1YNJ - chains C and D of the 6 polymer chains in the assembly; structure by X-ray diffraction, 3.20 A resolution.

== Chain C ==
Name: DNA-directed RNA polymerase beta chain
Source organism: Thermus aquaticus
Notes: EC 2.7.7.6
UniProt: Q9KWU7 (RPOB_THEAQ); residue numbers follow UniProt; this construct covers 1-1119
Chain sequence (1119 residues; numbered 1 to 1119; the number before each row is that of its first residue):
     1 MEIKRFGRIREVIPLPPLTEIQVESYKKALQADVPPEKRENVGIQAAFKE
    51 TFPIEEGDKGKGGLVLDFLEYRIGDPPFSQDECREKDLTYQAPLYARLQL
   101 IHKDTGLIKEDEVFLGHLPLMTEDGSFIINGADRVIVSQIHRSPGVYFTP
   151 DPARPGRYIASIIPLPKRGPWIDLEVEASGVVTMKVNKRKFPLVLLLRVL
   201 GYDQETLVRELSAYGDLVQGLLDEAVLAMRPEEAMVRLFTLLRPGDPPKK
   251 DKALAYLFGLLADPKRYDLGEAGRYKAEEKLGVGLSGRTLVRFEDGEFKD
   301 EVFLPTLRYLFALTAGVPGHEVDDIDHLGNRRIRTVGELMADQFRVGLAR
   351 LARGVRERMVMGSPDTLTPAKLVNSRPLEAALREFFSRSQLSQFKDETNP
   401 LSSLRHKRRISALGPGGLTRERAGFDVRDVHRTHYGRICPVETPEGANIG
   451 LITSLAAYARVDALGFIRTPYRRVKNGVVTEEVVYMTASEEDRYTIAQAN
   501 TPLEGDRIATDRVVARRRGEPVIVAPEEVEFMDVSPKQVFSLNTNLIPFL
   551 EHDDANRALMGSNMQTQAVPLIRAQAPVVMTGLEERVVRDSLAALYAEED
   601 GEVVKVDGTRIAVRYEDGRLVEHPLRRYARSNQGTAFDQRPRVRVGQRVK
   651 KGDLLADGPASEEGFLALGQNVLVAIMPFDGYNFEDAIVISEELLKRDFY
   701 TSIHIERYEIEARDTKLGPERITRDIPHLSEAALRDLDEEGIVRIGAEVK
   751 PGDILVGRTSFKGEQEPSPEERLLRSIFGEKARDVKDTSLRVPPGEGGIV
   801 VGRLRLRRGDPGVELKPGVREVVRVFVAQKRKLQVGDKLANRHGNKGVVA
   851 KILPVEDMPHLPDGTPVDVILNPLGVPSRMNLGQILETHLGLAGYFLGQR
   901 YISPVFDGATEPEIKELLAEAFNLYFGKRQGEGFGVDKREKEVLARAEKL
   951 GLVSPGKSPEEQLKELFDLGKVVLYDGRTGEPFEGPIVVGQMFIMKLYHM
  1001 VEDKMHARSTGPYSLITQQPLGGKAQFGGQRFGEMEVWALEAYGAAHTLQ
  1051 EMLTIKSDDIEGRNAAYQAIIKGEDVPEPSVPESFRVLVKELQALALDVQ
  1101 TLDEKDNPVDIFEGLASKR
Disordered / not traced: 1115-1119
Ligand contacts: sorangicin a (SRN): R134, V137, Q390, L391, S392, Q393, F394, D396, R405, H406, R409, S411, L413, G414, P444, N448, I452, T566, Q633

== Chain D ==
Name: DNA-directed RNA polymerase beta' chain
Source organism: Thermus aquaticus
Notes: EC 2.7.7.6
UniProt: Q9KWU6 (RPOC_THEAQ); numbering as in UniProt (aligned over 1-1524)
Chain sequence (1524 residues; row label = number of the first residue in the row):
     1 MKKEVRKVRIALASPEKIRSWSYGEVEKPETINYRTLKPERDGLFDERIF
    51 GPIKDYECACGKYKRQRFEGKVCERCGVEVTRSIVRRYRMGHIELATPAA
   101 HIWFVKDVPSKIGTLLDLSATELEQVLYFNKYIVLDPKGAVLDGVPVEKR
   151 QLLTDEEYRELRYGKQETYPLPAGVDALVKDGEEVVKGQELAPGVVSRMD
   201 GVALYRFPRRVRVDYLRKERAALRIPLSAWVEKEAYRPGEVLAELSEPYL
   251 FRAEESGVVELKDLAEGHLIYLRQEEEVVARYFLPAGMTPLVVEGEIVEV
   301 GQPLAEGKGLLRLPRHMTAKEVEAEEEGDSVHLTLFLEWTEPKDYKVAPH
   351 MNVIVPEGAKVQAGEKIVAAIDPEEEVIAEAEGVVHLHEPASILVVKARV
   401 YPFEDDVEVTTGDRVAPGDVLADGGKVKSEIYGRVEVDLVRNVVRVVESY
   451 DIDARMGAEAIQELLKELDLEKLERELLEEMKHPSRARRAKARKRLEVVR
   501 AFLDSGNRPEWMILEAVPVLPPDLRPMVQVDGGRFATSDLNDLYRRLINR
   551 NNRLKKLLAQGAPEIIIRNEKRMLQEAVDAVIDNGRRGSPVTNPGSERPL
   601 RSLTDILSGKQGRFRQNLLGKRVDYSGRSVIVVGPQLKLHQCGLPKRMAL
   651 ELFKPFLLKKMEEKAFAPNVKAARRMLERQRDIKDEVWDALEEVIHGKVV
   701 LLNRAPTLHRLGIQAFQPVLVEGQSIQLHPLVCEAFNADFDGDQMAVHVP
   751 LSSFAQAEARIQMLSAHNLLSPASGEPLAKPSRDIILGLYYITQVRKEKK
   801 GAGMAFATPEEALAAYERGEVALNAPIVVAGRETSVGRLKFVFANPDEAL
   851 LAVAHGLLDLQDVVTVRYLGRRLETSPGRILFARIVGEAVGDEKVAQELI
   901 QMDVPQEKNSLKDLVYQAFLRLGMEKTARLLDALKYYGFTLSTTSGITIG
   951 IDDAVIPEEKQRYLEEADRKLRQIEQAYEMGFLTDRERYDQVIQLWTETT
  1001 EKVTQAVFKNFEENYPFNPLYVMAQSGARGNPQQIRQLCGMRGLMQKPSG
  1051 ETFEVPVRSSFREGLTVLEYFISSHGARKGGADTALRTADSGYLTRKLVD
  1101 VAHEIVVREADCGTTNYISVPLFQMDEVTRTLRLRKRSDIESGLYGRVLA
  1151 REVEALGRRLEEGRYLSLEDVHFLIKAAEAGEVREVPVRSPLTCQTRYGV
  1201 CQKCYGYDLSMARPVSIGEAVGVVAAESIGEPGTQLTMRTFHTGGVAVGT
  1251 DITQGLPRVIELFEARRPKAKAVISEIDGVVRIEEGEDRLSVFVESEGFS
  1301 KEYKLPKDARLLVKDGDYVEAGQPLTRGAIDPHQLLEAKGPEAVERYLVD
  1351 EIQKVYRAQGVKLHDKHIEIVVRQMLKYVEVTDPGDSRLLEGQVLEKWDV
  1401 EALNERLIAEGKVPVAWKPLLMGVTKSALSTKSWLSAASFQNTTHVLTEA
  1451 AIAGKKDELIGLKENVILGRLIPAGTGSDFVRFTQVVDQRTLKAIEEARK
  1501 EAVEAKEKEAPRRPVRREQPGKGL
Disordered / not traced: 1-2, 1241-1524
Ion coordination: Zn2+ site 1: C58, C60, C73, C76; Zn2+ site 2: C1112, C1194, C1201
UniProt features mapped onto this chain:
  - binding site (Zn(2+)): C58, C60, C73, C76, C1112, C1194, C1201, C1204
  - binding site (Mg(2+)): D739, D741, D743

== How chain C and chain D interact ==
Pairs across the interface (339; chain C residue first):
  F425(C) - A1082(D)  hydrophobic
  R428(C) - R1078(D)  hydrogen bond (backbone-side chain)
  D429(C) - K1079(D)
  V430(C) - S1074(D)
  V430(C) - H1075(D)
  V430(C) - R1078(D)
  Y435(C) - F1071(D)
  C439(C) - R1078(D)
  P440(C) - F1071(D)  hydrophobic
  P440(C) - S1074(D)
  P440(C) - R1078(D)  hydrogen bond (backbone-side chain)
  T443(C) - R1078(D)
  E445(C) - G1081(D)
  G446(C) - A1085(D)
  A447(C) - A1085(D)
  I449(C) - G1081(D)
  I449(C) - A1085(D)  hydrophobic
  Q498(C) - L1068(D)
  N500(C) - V1067(D)
  R516(C) - L1068(D)
  P521(C) - F1053(D)
  P521(C) - V1055(D)
  P521(C) - L1068(D)  hydrophobic
  P521(C) - I1072(D)  hydrophobic
  P536(C) - V1067(D)  hydrophobic
  V539(C) - V1067(D)  hydrophobic
  V539(C) - F1071(D)  hydrophobic
  F540(C) - V1067(D)  hydrophobic
  F540(C) - Y1070(D)  hydrophobic
  L550(C) - Y1070(D)
  E551(C) - L1065(D)
  H552(C) - F1061(D)  hydrogen bond (side chain-backbone)
  H552(C) - R1062(D)  hydrogen bond (side chain-backbone)
  H552(C) - E1063(D)
  H552(C) - G1064(D)
  D553(C) - F1061(D)
  D553(C) - Y1070(D)  hydrogen bond (backbone-side chain)
  D554(C) - R1042(D)  salt bridge
  D554(C) - F1061(D)
  D554(C) - Y1070(D)
  A555(C) - Y1070(D)  hydrogen bond (backbone-side chain)
  A555(C) - A1077(D)  hydrophobic
  A558(C) - Y1070(D)
  I676(C) - T948(D)
  M677(C) - I947(D)
  P678(C) - S942(D)
  P678(C) - T943(D)
  P678(C) - I947(D)
  F679(C) - T943(D)  hydrogen bond (backbone-side chain)
  D680(C) - P635(D)
  D680(C) - F939(D)
  D680(C) - T940(D)  hydrogen bond (side chain-backbone)
  D680(C) - T943(D)  hydrogen bond
  G681(C) - V633(D)
  G681(C) - P635(D)
  G681(C) - F939(D)
  Y682(C) - V633(D)
  Y682(C) - P635(D)  hydrophobic
  Y682(C) - Q636(D)  hydrogen bond
  F684(C) - V633(D)  hydrophobic
  F684(C) - P730(D)  hydrophobic
  F684(C) - C733(D)  hydrophobic
  F684(C) - F740(D)
  F684(C) - S782(D)
  F684(C) - R783(D)
  F684(C) - D784(D)
  F684(C) - F939(D)  hydrophobic
  E685(C) - F740(D)
  E685(C) - R783(D)  salt bridge
  D686(C) - D739(D)
  D686(C) - F740(D)
  A687(C) - V633(D)  hydrophobic
  A687(C) - F740(D)
  T715(C) - G532(D)
  T715(C) - G533(D)
  L717(C) - Y34(D)
  L717(C) - R35(D)
  L717(C) - G533(D)
  E720(C) - D531(D)
  P751(C) - R681(D)
  K762(C) - Q529(D)
  K762(C) - V530(D)
  K762(C) - D531(D)
  K762(C) - G532(D)  hydrogen bond (side chain-backbone)
  G763(C) - R35(D)
  G763(C) - T36(D)
  G763(C) - L37(D)
  E764(C) - L37(D)
  Q765(C) - T36(D)
  Q765(C) - K38(D)
  Q834(C) - Q724(D)
  V835(C) - V632(D)  hydrophobic
  V835(C) - S725(D)  hydrogen bond (backbone-side chain)
  G836(C) - V630(D)
  G836(C) - S725(D)  hydrogen bond (backbone-side chain)
  K838(C) - D741(D)
  K846(C) - D741(D)  salt bridge
  G847(C) - F740(D)
  G847(C) - D741(D)
  V848(C) - V632(D)  hydrophobic
  V848(C) - F740(D)  hydrogen bond (backbone-backbone)
  V848(C) - G742(D)
  V849(C) - V632(D)
  A850(C) - V632(D)  hydrophobic
  A850(C) - V633(D)  hydrophobic
  K851(C) - Q636(D)  hydrogen bond
  N872(C) - D784(D)  hydrogen bond
  P873(C) - I947(D)
  P873(C) - T948(D)
  P873(C) - I949(D)
  L874(C) - R783(D)
  L874(C) - D784(D)
  L874(C) - L787(D)  hydrophobic
  L874(C) - A1028(D)
  L874(C) - R1029(D)  hydrogen bond (backbone-side chain)
  V876(C) - I949(D)  hydrophobic
  P877(C) - I949(D)
  P877(C) - L1020(D)  hydrophobic
  P877(C) - Q1034(D)
  P877(C) - L1038(D)
  S878(C) - R1029(D)
  S878(C) - Q1034(D)  hydrogen bond
  R879(C) - R1029(D)
  M880(C) - Q1034(D)
  M880(C) - Q1037(D)
  M880(C) - F1061(D)  hydrophobic
  L882(C) - L1038(D)  hydrophobic
  L882(C) - F1061(D)
  L882(C) - R1062(D)
  I885(C) - I949(D)
  I885(C) - G950(D)
  I885(C) - I951(D)
  L886(C) - I951(D)  hydrophobic
  H889(C) - G950(D)
  H889(C) - I951(D)
  F906(C) - L1065(D)
  F906(C) - V1067(D)
  F906(C) - Y1070(D)  hydrophobic
  E911(C) - I951(D)
  E911(C) - D952(D)
  E911(C) - R1062(D)  salt bridge
  K915(C) - D952(D)  salt bridge
  R946(C) - D859(D)  salt bridge
  K949(C) - R796(D)
  K949(C) - E798(D)
  L969(C) - D952(D)
  K971(C) - D953(D)  salt bridge
  F983(C) - T943(D)
  F983(C) - T944(D)
  E984(C) - T944(D)  hydrogen bond (backbone-backbone)
  E984(C) - S945(D)
  G985(C) - G946(D)
  P986(C) - T948(D)
  I987(C) - G946(D)
  I987(C) - T948(D)
  V988(C) - T948(D)
  V988(C) - I949(D)
  V988(C) - G950(D)
  V1001(C) - V630(D)  hydrophobic
  V1001(C) - S725(D)
  E1002(C) - Q724(D)
  K1004(C) - V630(D)
  K1004(C) - Q744(D)
  M1005(C) - R628(D)
  M1005(C) - S629(D)
  M1005(C) - M648(D)  hydrophobic
  M1005(C) - Q724(D)
  H1006(C) - G627(D)
  H1006(C) - R628(D)  hydrogen bond (backbone-backbone)
  A1007(C) - S626(D)
  A1007(C) - G627(D)
  A1007(C) - M648(D)  hydrophobic
  A1007(C) - E651(D)
  A1007(C) - L652(D)  hydrophobic
  R1008(C) - D624(D)  salt bridge
  R1008(C) - Y625(D)
  R1008(C) - S626(D)  hydrogen bond (backbone-backbone)
  R1008(C) - E651(D)
  R1008(C) - L652(D)
  S1009(C) - D624(D)
  S1009(C) - Y625(D)
  S1009(C) - E651(D)  hydrogen bond (backbone-side chain)
  S1009(C) - L652(D)
  S1009(C) - K654(D)
  S1009(C) - P655(D)
  T1010(C) - D624(D)
  Y1013(C) - D624(D)  hydrogen bond
  L1015(C) - P526(D)
  L1015(C) - V528(D)  hydrophobic
  I1016(C) - P526(D)  hydrophobic
  Q1019(C) - Q616(D)
  Q1019(C) - K621(D)
  Q1019(C) - R622(D)
  P1020(C) - R622(D)
  P1020(C) - V623(D)
  P1020(C) - D624(D)
  L1021(C) - R622(D)
  Q1026(C) - E651(D)  hydrogen bond
  Q1026(C) - K654(D)
  Q1026(C) - R674(D)
  G1029(C) - R622(D)
  G1029(C) - V623(D)
  Q1030(C) - R622(D)
  Q1030(C) - V623(D)  hydrogen bond (backbone-backbone)
  Q1030(C) - S626(D)  hydrogen bond (backbone-side chain)
  Q1030(C) - G627(D)  hydrogen bond (side chain-backbone)
  Q1030(C) - R628(D)
  Q1030(C) - A746(D)
  R1031(C) - K621(D)
  F1032(C) - L619(D)
  F1032(C) - G620(D)
  F1032(C) - K621(D)  hydrogen bond (backbone-backbone)
  F1032(C) - I713(D)  hydrophobic
  F1032(C) - H748(D)
  G1033(C) - L619(D)
  E1034(C) - L618(D)
  E1034(C) - L619(D)  hydrogen bond (backbone-backbone)
  E1034(C) - R1096(D)  salt bridge
  M1035(C) - P706(D)  hydrophobic
  M1035(C) - T707(D)
  E1036(C) - N703(D)
  E1036(C) - T707(D)
  W1038(C) - T1095(D)
  W1038(C) - R1096(D)
  W1038(C) - V1099(D)
  W1038(C) - V1223(D)
  W1038(C) - E1227(D)
  A1039(C) - R710(D)
  A1039(C) - I713(D)  hydrophobic
  A1039(C) - E1227(D)  hydrogen bond (backbone-side chain)
  L1040(C) - I713(D)  hydrophobic
  E1041(C) - A1220(D)
  E1041(C) - V1223(D)
  A1042(C) - R710(D)  hydrogen bond (backbone-side chain)
  A1042(C) - E1227(D)
  Y1043(C) - R710(D)  hydrogen bond (side chain-backbone)
  Y1043(C) - L711(D)
  Y1043(C) - I713(D)  hydrogen bond (side chain-backbone)
  Y1043(C) - Q762(D)
  Y1043(C) - M763(D)  hydrophobic
  Y1043(C) - N768(D)
  G1044(C) - Q762(D)  hydrogen bond (backbone-side chain)
  A1045(C) - E758(D)
  A1045(C) - Q762(D)  hydrogen bond (backbone-side chain)
  A1045(C) - M763(D)  hydrophobic
  A1046(C) - E758(D)  hydrogen bond (backbone-side chain)
  H1047(C) - F754(D)
  H1047(C) - E758(D)  salt bridge
  T1048(C) - A755(D)  hydrogen bond (side chain-backbone)
  T1048(C) - E758(D)  hydrogen bond
  E1051(C) - P750(D)
  E1051(C) - L751(D)  hydrogen bond (side chain-backbone)
  E1051(C) - S752(D)  hydrogen bond
  E1051(C) - A755(D)
  M1052(C) - V623(D)  hydrophobic
  M1052(C) - H748(D)
  L1053(C) - K621(D)  hydrogen bond (backbone-side chain)
  K1056(C) - R622(D)
  K1056(C) - V623(D)
  K1056(C) - D624(D)  hydrogen bond (backbone-backbone)
  K1056(C) - Y625(D)
  K1056(C) - V749(D)  hydrogen bond (side chain-backbone)
  K1056(C) - L751(D)
  S1057(C) - K621(D)
  S1057(C) - R622(D)  hydrogen bond (side chain-backbone)
  D1058(C) - Q616(D)
  D1058(C) - K621(D)  salt bridge
  I1060(C) - R87(D)
  E1061(C) - R82(D)  salt bridge
  Y1067(C) - P655(D)  hydrophobic
  Y1067(C) - R674(D)  hydrogen bond
  I1070(C) - Y625(D)
  I1070(C) - P655(D)  hydrophobic
  I1070(C) - F656(D)
  I1070(C) - K659(D)
  I1071(C) - K659(D)
  I1071(C) - V670(D)  hydrophobic
  K1072(C) - K659(D)
  G1073(C) - K659(D)
  D1075(C) - S753(D)
  P1077(C) - S752(D)
  E1083(C) - R87(D)  salt bridge
  E1083(C) - Y88(D)  hydrogen bond
  S1084(C) - R613(D)
  S1084(C) - N617(D)  hydrogen bond
  F1085(C) - V5(D)  hydrophobic
  R1086(C) - Y88(D)  hydrogen bond
  V1087(C) - R87(D)
  V1087(C) - R613(D)
  L1088(C) - R613(D)
  L1088(C) - F614(D)  hydrophobic
  K1090(C) - Y88(D)
  K1090(C) - M90(D)
  K1090(C) - L520(D)
  E1091(C) - L520(D)
  E1091(C) - L524(D)
  E1091(C) - I606(D)
  E1091(C) - L607(D)
  E1091(C) - R613(D)
  Q1093(C) - W21(D)
  Q1093(C) - M90(D)
  Q1093(C) - P518(D)
  A1094(C) - P518(D)
  A1094(C) - L520(D)  hydrophobic
  A1094(C) - Y544(D)
  A1094(C) - L603(D)
  L1095(C) - H101(D)  hydrogen bond (backbone-side chain)
  L1095(C) - W103(D)  hydrophobic
  L1095(C) - I582(D)  hydrophobic
  L1095(C) - L603(D)  hydrophobic
  L1095(C) - L607(D)  hydrophobic
  A1096(C) - A13(D)  hydrophobic
  A1096(C) - H101(D)
  A1096(C) - L514(D)  hydrophobic
  L1097(C) - I10(D)  hydrophobic
  L1097(C) - A11(D)
  L1097(C) - A13(D)
  L1097(C) - W21(D)
  L1097(C) - W103(D)  hydrophobic
  D1098(C) - A11(D)
  D1098(C) - L12(D)
  D1098(C) - K17(D)  salt bridge
  D1098(C) - W21(D)
  V1099(C) - R9(D)
  V1099(C) - I10(D)  hydrophobic
  V1099(C) - A11(D)
  Q1100(C) - V8(D)
  Q1100(C) - R9(D)  hydrogen bond (backbone-backbone)
  T1101(C) - V5(D)
  T1101(C) - K7(D)
  L1102(C) - V5(D)
  L1102(C) - R6(D)  hydrogen bond (backbone-backbone)
  L1102(C) - K7(D)  hydrogen bond (backbone-backbone)
  L1102(C) - R9(D)
  D1103(C) - E4(D)
  E1104(C) - R6(D)  salt bridge
  V1109(C) - V5(D)  hydrophobic
  I1111(C) - V5(D)  hydrophobic
  F1112(C) - Y88(D)  hydrophobic
Interface residues without a listed pair, chain C (172 interface residues in all): H431, R432, H434, V441, G450, E520, N556, R713, K716, R758, E766, L950, G951, G1011, T1017, V1037, V1076, L1092, G1114
Interface residues without a listed pair, chain D (176 interface residues in all): K3, I18, Y23, I84, F104, P521, R534, Q611, I631, P645, R647, L658, L701, A705, Q714, Y791, A954, Y1015, F1017, M1023, T1066, G1092, E1219, V1224

== Overview ==
172 residues of chain C face 176 of chain D across their interface; the contacts include 52 hydrogen bonds and
15 salt bridges. Polar pairs include D554(C)-R1042(D), E685(C)-R783(D) and K846(C)-D741(D). Bound to chain C:
sorangicin a.
Chain C is DNA-directed RNA polymerase beta chain and chain D is DNA-directed RNA polymerase beta' chain, both
from Thermus aquaticus; the structure, Taq RNA polymerase-Sorangicin complex, was determined by X-ray
diffraction, deposited together with 1YNN.
